2B63 - chains D and G of the 13 polymer chains in the assembly; structure by X-ray diffraction, 3.80 A resolution.

[Chain D]
Name: DNA-directed RNA polymerase II 32 kDa polypeptide
From: Saccharomyces cerevisiae
Notes: EC 2.7.7.6
UniProt: P20433 (RPB4_YEAST); residue numbers follow UniProt; this construct covers 1-221
Amino-acid sequence (221 residues; numbered 1 to 221; the number before each row is that of its first residue):
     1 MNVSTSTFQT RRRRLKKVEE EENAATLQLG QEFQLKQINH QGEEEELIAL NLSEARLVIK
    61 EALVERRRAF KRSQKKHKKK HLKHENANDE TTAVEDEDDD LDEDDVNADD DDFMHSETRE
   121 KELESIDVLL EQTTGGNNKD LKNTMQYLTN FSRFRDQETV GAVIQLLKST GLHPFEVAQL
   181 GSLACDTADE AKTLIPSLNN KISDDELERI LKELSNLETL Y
Not modelled in the structure: 1-3, 77-117
UniProt features mapped onto this chain:
  - modified residue: Met1 (N-acetylmethionine), Thr91 (Phosphothreonine), Thr92 (Phosphothreonine)

[Chain G]
Name: DNA-directed RNA polymerase II 19 kDa polypeptide
From: Saccharomyces cerevisiae
Notes: EC 2.7.7.6
UniProt: P34087 (RPB7_YEAST); numbering as in UniProt (aligned over 1-171)
Amino-acid sequence (171 residues; row label = number of the first residue in the row):
     1 MFFIKDLSLN ITLHPSFFGP RMKQYLKTKL LEEVEGSCTG KFGYILCVLD YDNIDIQRGR
    61 ILPTDGSAEF NVKYRAVVFK PFKGEVVDGT VVSCSQHGFE VQVGPMKVFV TKHLMPQDLT
   121 FNAGSNPPSY QSSEDVITIK SRIRVKIEGC ISQVSSIHAI GSIKEDYLGA I

[Interface between chain D and chain G]
Contacting residue pairs - 63 pairs, chain D then chain G:
  Thr5(D) - Leu7(G)
  Thr5(D) - Ser8(G)  hydrogen bond (backbone-backbone)
  Thr5(D) - Tyr74(G)
  Ser6(D) - Leu7(G)
  Ser6(D) - Ser8(G)
  Thr7(D) - Phe42(G)
  Asn23(D) - Lys83(G)
  Ala24(D) - Lys83(G)
  Ala25(D) - Lys83(G)
  Ala25(D) - Gly84(G)
  Leu29(D) - Phe82(G)  hydrophobic
  Glu32(D) - Lys5(G)  hydrogen bond (backbone-side chain)
  Glu32(D) - Lys41(G)  salt bridge
  Phe33(D) - Lys41(G)
  Phe33(D) - Lys80(G)
  Gln37(D) - Lys5(G)  hydrogen bond
  Asn39(D) - Asp6(G)
  Asn39(D) - Arg75(G)
  His40(D) - Lys73(G)
  Glu45(D) - Arg75(G)  salt bridge
  Leu47(D) - Phe3(G)  hydrophobic
  Ile48(D) - Phe3(G)
  Ile48(D) - Ile4(G)  hydrophobic
  Leu50(D) - Phe2(G)  hydrogen bond (backbone-backbone)
  Leu50(D) - Ile4(G)  hydrophobic
  Leu50(D) - Val77(G)  hydrophobic
  Val58(D) - Leu49(G)  hydrophobic
  Ile59(D) - Val77(G)  hydrophobic
  Ala62(D) - Asp50(G)
  Arg66(D) - Glu35(G)  salt bridge
  Arg66(D) - Val48(G)  hydrogen bond (side chain-backbone)
  Ala69(D) - Asp52(G)
  Ser73(D) - Gln24(G)
  Asn138(D) - Glu35(G)
  Asn138(D) - Gly36(G)
  Asn138(D) - Leu46(G)
  Asp140(D) - Gly36(G)
  Asp140(D) - Tyr44(G)
  Asp140(D) - Pro105(G)
  Leu141(D) - Leu46(G)
  Thr144(D) - Leu46(G)
  Thr144(D) - Pro105(G)
  Tyr147(D) - Asp88(G)  hydrogen bond (side chain-backbone)
  Tyr147(D) - Val103(G)
  Tyr147(D) - Gly104(G)
  Asn150(D) - Arg142(G)
  Phe151(D) - Asp88(G)
  Phe151(D) - Gly89(G)
  Phe151(D) - Thr90(G)
  Phe151(D) - Arg142(G)
  Phe175(D) - Met1(G)  hydrophobic
  Phe175(D) - Glu85(G)
  Ala178(D) - Met1(G)
  Gln179(D) - Val86(G)
  Leu183(D) - Val86(G)
  Leu183(D) - Arg144(G)
  Ala184(D) - Arg144(G)
  Asp189(D) - Tyr167(G)
  Glu190(D) - Tyr167(G)
  Thr193(D) - Tyr167(G)
  Leu194(D) - Val86(G)
  Leu194(D) - Arg144(G)
  Leu194(D) - Leu168(G)  hydrophobic
Interface residues without a listed pair, chain D (47 interface residues in all): Ser4, Ala49, Leu52, Ala55, Leu63, Arg72, Asn143, Leu148, Thr187
Interface residues without a listed pair, chain G (46 interface residues in all): Leu9, Leu31, Cys47, Tyr51, Val87, Gln102, Asp166

[Summary]
Chain D and chain G form an interface of 47 and 46 residues respectively, with 6 hydrogen bonds and 3 salt
bridges. Among the polar pairs are Glu32(D)-Lys41(G), Glu45(D)-Arg75(G) and Arg66(D)-Glu35(G).
Here chain D is DNA-directed RNA polymerase II 32 kDa polypeptide and chain G is DNA-directed RNA polymerase
II 19 kDa polypeptide, both from Saccharomyces cerevisiae. Entry 2B63 (Complete RNA Polymerase II-RNA
inhibitor complex) was determined by X-ray diffraction.
